3QN1 - chains A and B; structure by X-ray diffraction, 1.80 A resolution.

Chain A:
Molecule: Abscisic acid receptor PYR1
From: Arabidopsis thaliana
UniProtKB: O49686 (PYR1_ARATH); residues 3-191 here = UniProt positions 3-191
Chain sequence (193 residues; each row starts with the number of its first residue; numbers below 1 keep their minus sign (Gly-1 is residue -1)):
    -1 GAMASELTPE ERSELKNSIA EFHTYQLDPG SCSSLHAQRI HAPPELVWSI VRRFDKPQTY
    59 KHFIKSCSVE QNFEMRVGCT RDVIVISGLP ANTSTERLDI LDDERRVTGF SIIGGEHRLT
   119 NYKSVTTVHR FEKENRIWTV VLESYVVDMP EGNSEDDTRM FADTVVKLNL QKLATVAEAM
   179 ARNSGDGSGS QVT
Disordered / not traced: -1 to 0, 69-70, 182-191
Differences from the reference sequence: expression tag (-1 to 2)
Curated features (UniProtKB/Swiss-Prot):
  - motif: Ser85 to Ala89 (Gate loop), His115 to Leu117 (Latch loop)
  - binding site (abscisate): Lys59, Ala89 to Glu94, Arg116 to Ser122, Glu141
  - site (Involved in interactions with PP2Cs): Pro88, Ser152
  - modified residue: Thr78 (Phosphothreonine)
Residues lining bound ligands: (+)-abscisic acid (A8S; (2Z,4E)-5-[(1S)-1-hydroxy-2,6,6-trimethyl-4-oxocyclohex-2-en-1-yl]-3-methylpenta-2,4-dienoic acid): Lys59, Phe61, Val83, Leu87, Pro88, Ala89, Thr91, Ser92, Glu94, Phe108, Ile110, His115, Leu117, Tyr120, Glu141, Phe159, Val163, Val164, Asn167
From the paper describing this entry:
  - binding site for (+)-abscisic acid: Pro88, Glu94, Arg116, Tyr120, Glu141
  - contacts within the chain: Arg116-Asn151 (hydrogen bond)
  - conformationally variable residues (loop rearrangement): Ser85, Asn151
  - mutagenesis - E94K, Y120A, E141K: decreased binding to Protein phosphatase 2C 16 (chain B)

Chain B:
Molecule: Protein phosphatase 2C 16
From: Arabidopsis thaliana
Notes: EC 3.1.3.16
UniProtKB: Q9CAJ0 (P2C16_ARATH); numbering as in UniProt (aligned over 178-511)
Chain sequence (337 residues; row label = number of the first residue in the row):
   175 GAMGRSVYEL DCIPLWGTVS IQGNRSEMED AFAVSPHFLK LPIKMLMGDH EGMSPSLTHL
   235 TGHFFGVYDG HGGHKVADYC RDRLHFALAE EIERIKDELC KRNTGEGRQV QWDKVFTSCF
   295 LTVDGEIEGK IGRAVVGSSD KVLEAVASET VGSTAVVALV CSSHIVVSNC GDSRAVLFRG
   355 KEAMPLSVDH KPDREDEYAR IENAGGKVIQ WQGARVFGVL AMSRSIGDRY LKPYVIPEPE
   415 VTFMPRSRED ECLILASDGL WDVMNNQEVC EIARRRILMW HKKNGAPPLA ERGKGIDPAC
   475 QAAADYLSML ALQKGSKDNI SIIVIDLKAQ RKFKTRT
Disordered / not traced: 175-184, 222-231, 271-282, 462-465, 506-511
Differences from the reference sequence: expression tag (175-177)
Curated features (UniProtKB/Swiss-Prot):
  - binding site (Mn(2+)): Asp243, Gly244, Asp432, Asp492
  - site: Trp385 (Lock)
Metal / ion sites: Mn2+ site 1: Asp243, Asp432, Asp492; Mn2+ site 2: Asp243, Gly244; Mn2+ site 3: Asp346, Asp432
From the paper describing this entry:
  - binding site for (+)-abscisic acid: Trp385
  - Mn2+ coordination: Asp432
  - catalytic residues: Glu203 (citing earlier work)

Interface between chain A and chain B:
Contacting residue pairs - 40 pairs, chain A then chain B:
  His60(A) with Ser322(B); Glu323(B), salt bridge; Thr324(B), hydrogen bond (backbone-side chain)
  Phe61(A) with Thr324(B); Tyr404(B)
  Lys63(A) with Ser200(B), hydrogen bond; Glu201(B), salt bridge
  Ile84(A) with Gly246(B); Thr324(B)
  Ser85(A) with Glu203(B), hydrogen bond; His245(B); Gly246(B), hydrogen bond (side chain-backbone); Gly247(B)
  Gly86(A) with Arg389(B), hydrogen bond (backbone-side chain); Val393(B)
  Leu87(A) with Arg389(B); Val393(B), hydrophobic
  Pro88(A) with Trp385(B); Gln386(B); Arg389(B); Gly392(B); Val393(B)
  Arg116(A) with Trp385(B)
  Leu117(A) with Trp385(B), hydrophobic
  Pro148(A) with Trp385(B), hydrophobic
  Asn151(A) with Ile383(B); Gln384(B), hydrogen bond (side chain-backbone); Trp385(B)
  Asp155(A) with Ile383(B)
  Met158(A) with Lys381(B); Ile383(B), hydrophobic; Phe391(B), hydrophobic
  Phe159(A) with Trp385(B), hydrophobic; Phe391(B); Gly392(B); Val393(B), hydrophobic
  Thr162(A) with Phe391(B); Tyr404(B)
  Leu166(A) with Thr324(B); Tyr404(B), hydrophobic
Interface residues without a listed pair, chain A (19 interface residues in all): Ala89, Thr156
The authors on this interface:
  - residue pairs: Ser85(A)-Gly246(B) (backbone contact), Ser85(A)-Glu203(B) (hydrogen bond), Pro88(A)-Trp385(B) (water-mediated contact), Arg116(A)-Trp385(B) (water-mediated contact), Asn151(A)-Gln384(B) (hydrogen bond)
  - hot spots on chain A (mutagenesis) - S85A, L87A, P88S, R116A: decreased binding to Protein phosphatase 2C 16 (chain B)
  - interface residues, chain B: Trp385(B)
  - hot spots on chain B (mutagenesis) - W385A: abolished binding to Abscisic acid receptor PYR1 (chain A)

Overview:
Chain A and chain B each contribute 19 residues to their interface, with 6 hydrogen bonds and 2 salt bridges.
Among the polar pairs are His60(A)-Glu323(B), Lys63(A)-Glu201(B) and His60(A)-Thr324(B). The authors report a
backbone contact between Ser85(A) and Gly246(B); hydrogen bonds between Ser85(A) and Glu203(B) and Asn151(A)
and Gln384(B); water-mediated contacts between Pro88(A) and Trp385(B) and Arg116(A) and Trp385(B). The paper
reports the catalytic residue Glu203(B); E94K, Y120A and E141K of chain A, among others, reduce binding to
Protein phosphatase 2C 16 (chain B); 8 substitutions were tested in all.
Chain A is Abscisic acid receptor PYR1 and chain B is Protein phosphatase 2C 16, both from Arabidopsis
thaliana; the structure, Crystal structure of the PYR1 Abscisic Acid receptor in complex with the HAB1 type 2C
phosphatase ..., was determined by X-ray diffraction.
